1KIV - chain A; structure by X-ray diffraction, 2.10 A resolution.

# Chain A
Protein: Apolipoprotein A
Organism: Homo sapiens
Notes: fragment: kringle iv-10
UniProtKB: P08519 (APOA_HUMAN); the author numbering skips numbers that UniProt does not, so the offset changes along the chain: 1-35 = UniProt 4124-4158; 37-58 = UniProt 4159-4180; 60-80 = UniProt 4181-4201
Sequence (78 residues; row label = number of the first residue in the row; note: 2 numbers in that range are skipped by the numbering (no residue carries them; nothing is unmodelled there)):
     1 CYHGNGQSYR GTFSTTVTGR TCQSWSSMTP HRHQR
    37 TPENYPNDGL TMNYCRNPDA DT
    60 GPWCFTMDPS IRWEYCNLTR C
Disulfides: C1-C80, C22-C63, C51-C75

# Summary
Chain A is Apolipoprotein A (Homo sapiens); the structure, Recombinant kringle IV-10/M66 variant of human
apolipoprotein(a), was determined by X-ray diffraction together with 3KIV and 4KIV from the same study.
